PDB entry 7K5X | electron microscopy, 2.93 A resolution | chains B and I of the 13 polymer chains in the assembly

# Chain B
Molecule: Histone H4
Organism: Homo sapiens
UniProt: P62805 (H4_HUMAN); residues 0-102 here correspond to UniProt positions 1-103 (UniProt number = residue number + 1)
Sequence (103 residues; each row starts with the number of its first residue; numbering starts at 0):
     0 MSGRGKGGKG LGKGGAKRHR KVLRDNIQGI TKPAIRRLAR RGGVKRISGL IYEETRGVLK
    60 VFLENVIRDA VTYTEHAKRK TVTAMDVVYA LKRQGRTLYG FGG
Unresolved in the structure: 0-19

# Chain I
Molecule: 197-nt DNA strand
Organism: Homo sapiens
Sequence (197 nucleotides; row label = number of the first residue in the row):
     1 GGGCTGGACC CTATACGCGG CCGCCCTGGA GAATCCCGGT GCCGAGGCCG CTCAATTGGT
    61 CGTAGACAGC TCTAGCACCG CTTAAACGCA CGTACGCGCT GTCCCCCGCG TTTTAACCGC
   121 CAAGGGGATT ACTCCCTAGT CTCCAGGCAC GTGTCAGATA TATACATCCT GTGCATGTAT
   181 TGAACAGCGA CCACCCC

# Chain B / chain I interface
Pairs across the interface (12):
  Arg35(B) - DC107(I)  salt bridge to the phosphate
  Lys44(B) - DC107(I)  phosphate contact
  Arg45(B) - DC106(I)  hydrogen bond to the sugar
  Arg45(B) - DC107(I)  phosphate contact
  Ile46(B) - DC106(I)  sugar contact
  Ile46(B) - DC107(I)  hydrogen bond to the phosphate
  Ser47(B) - DC106(I)  sugar contact
  Gly48(B) - DC106(I)  hydrogen bond to the phosphate
  Arg78(B) - DG127(I)  phosphate contact
  Lys79(B) - DG126(I)  phosphate contact
  Lys79(B) - DG127(I)  hydrogen bond to the phosphate
  Thr80(B) - DG127(I)  hydrogen bond to the phosphate
Interface residues without a listed pair, chain B (11 interface residues in all): Arg39, Lys77
Interface residues without a listed pair, chain I (5 interface residues in all): DA128

# Summary
11 residues of chain B and 5 residues of chain I are in contact, with 5 hydrogen bonds and 1 salt bridge.
Among the polar pairs are Arg45(B)-DC106(I), Ile46(B)-DC107(I) and Gly48(B)-DC106(I).
Chain B is Histone H4 and chain I is a 197-nt DNA strand, both from Homo sapiens; the structure, Cryo-EM
structure of a chromatosome containing human linker histone H1.0, was determined by electron microscopy (same
publication as 7K5Y, 7K60, 7K61 and 7K63).
